Entry 4CKH (electron microscopy, 17.00 A resolution (very low resolution: no residue pairs are listed; an interface is given only as per-side residue counts)); this record covers chains A and B of the 4 polymer chains in the assembly.

== Chain A (and B) ==
Protein: Arf-gap with coiled-coil, ank repeat and ph domain-containing protein 1
From: Homo sapiens
Notes: fragment: bar-ph domain, residues 1-377; chain B of this document is another copy of the same molecule, construct and numbering; everything in this record applies to it too
UniProt: Q15027 (ACAP1_HUMAN); residue numbers follow UniProt; this construct covers 1-377
Amino-acid sequence (382 residues; row label = number of the first residue in the row; numbers below 1 keep their minus sign (Gly-4 is residue -4)):
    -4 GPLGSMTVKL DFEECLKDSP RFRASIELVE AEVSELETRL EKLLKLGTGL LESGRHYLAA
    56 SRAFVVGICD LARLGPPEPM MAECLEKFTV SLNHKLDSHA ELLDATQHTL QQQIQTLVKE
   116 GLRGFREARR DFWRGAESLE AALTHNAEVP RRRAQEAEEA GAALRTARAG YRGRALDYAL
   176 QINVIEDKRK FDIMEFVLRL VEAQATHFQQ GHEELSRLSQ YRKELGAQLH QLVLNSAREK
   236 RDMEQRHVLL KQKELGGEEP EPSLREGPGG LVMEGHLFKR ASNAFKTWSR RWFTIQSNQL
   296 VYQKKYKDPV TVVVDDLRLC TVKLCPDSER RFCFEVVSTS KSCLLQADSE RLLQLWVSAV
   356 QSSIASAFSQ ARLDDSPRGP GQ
Not modelled in the structure: -4, 366-377 (chain B: -4 to -1, 363-377)
Differences from the reference sequence: expression tag (-4 to 0)
Swiss-Prot annotation at these positions:
  - natural variant: Lys114 (K114R: In a breast cancer sample), Arg129 (R129Q: In a colorectal cancer sample)
  - mutagenesis: Ser14 (S14A: No effect on interaction with ITGB1), Ser29 (S29A: No effect on interaction with ITGB1), Lys274 (K274N: Loss of binding to PIP2 and PIP3. Loss of association with endosomal tubules when coexpressed with PIP5K1C), Ser277 (S277A: No effect on interaction with ITGB1), Phe280 (F280A: Reduced membrane binding and ability to induce liposome tubulation; F280E: Almost abolishes membrane binding; F280W: Preserves membrane binding and ability to tubulate liposomes), Thr289 (T289A: No effect on interaction with ITGB1), Ser358 (S358A: No effect on interaction with ITGB1)
From the paper describing this entry:
  - mutagenesis - F280A: decreased binding to membrane
  - mutagenesis - F280E: abolished binding to membrane
  - mutagenesis - F280W, Y301E, Y301W: unchanged binding to membrane

== Interface between chain A and chain B ==
At this resolution (17 A) residue pairs are not listed: 124 residues of chain A and 127 of chain B lie at the interface.

== In short ==
The interface between chain A and chain B involves 124 residues on one side and 127 on the other. Curated
annotation (UniProt) lists 7 mutagenesis sites on chain A. The paper reports that F280A of chain A reduces
binding to membrane; F280E of chain A abolishes binding to membrane; 5 substitutions were tested in all.
Both chains are Arf-gap with coiled-coil, ank repeat and ph domain-containing protein 1 (Homo sapiens). Entry
4CKH (Helical reconstruction of ACAP1(BAR-PH domain) decorated membrane tubules by cryo-electron microscopy)
was determined by electron microscopy, deposited together with 4CKG and 4NSW.
